PDB entry 9H2C | electron microscopy, 3.40 A resolution | chains A and C of the 4 polymer chains in the assembly

== Chain A ==
Name: Occlusion-derived virus envelope protein E27
From: Autographa californica nucleopolyhedrovirus
Reference sequence: P41702 (E27_NPVAC); residue numbers follow UniProt; this construct covers 1-290
Amino-acid sequence (290 residues; row label = number of the first residue in the row):
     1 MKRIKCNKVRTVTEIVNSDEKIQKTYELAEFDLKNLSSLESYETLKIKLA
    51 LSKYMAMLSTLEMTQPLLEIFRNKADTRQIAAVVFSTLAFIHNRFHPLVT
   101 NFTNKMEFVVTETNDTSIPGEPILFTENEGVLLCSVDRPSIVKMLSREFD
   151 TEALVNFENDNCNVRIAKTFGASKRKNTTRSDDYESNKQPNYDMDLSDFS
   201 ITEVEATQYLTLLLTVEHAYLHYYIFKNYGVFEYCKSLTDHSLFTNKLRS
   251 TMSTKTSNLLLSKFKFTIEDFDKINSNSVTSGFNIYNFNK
Unresolved in the structure: 1-6, 157-160, 172-197
Reported in the primary citation:
  - conformationally variable residues (helix shift, order/disorder transition): Ser38, Leu39, Asp270 to Lys290

== Chain C ==
Name: Protein C42
From: Autographa californica nucleopolyhedrovirus
Reference sequence: P25695 (C42_NPVAC); residues 1-361 here = UniProt positions 1-361
Amino-acid sequence (361 residues; numbered 1 to 361; the number before each row is that of its first residue):
     1 MSAIALYLEINKLRLKIDEPMQLAIWPQLFPLLCDEHQSVQLNTDVLINF
    51 MMHVARKSQNTILNNNAAIASQYAAGNADVVAAPASAQPTPRPVINLFAR
   101 ANAAAPAQPSEELINMRRYRNAARKLIHHYSLNSTSSTEYKISDVVMTMI
   151 FLLRSEKYHSLFKLLETTFDDYTCRPQMTQVQTDTLLDAVRSLLEMPSTT
   201 IDLTTVDIMRSSFARCFNSPIMRYAKIVLLQNVALQRDKRTTLEELLIER
   251 GEKIQMLQPQQYINSGTEIPFCDDAEFLNRLLKHIDPYPLSRMYYNAANT
   301 MFYTTMENYAVSNCKFNIEDYNNIFKVMENIRKHSNKNSNDQDELNIYLG
   351 VQSSNAKRKKY
Unresolved in the structure: 1-112, 197-199, 235-237, 265-268, 335-361
Curated features (UniProtKB/Swiss-Prot):
  - region: Leu32 to Glu36 (LXCXE motif)
  - motif: Lys357 to Lys360 (Nuclear localization signal)

== Interface between chain A and chain C ==
Contacting residue pairs (144):
  Ile47(A) - Leu290(C)  hydrophobic
  Ile47(A) - Tyr294(C)  hydrophobic
  Lys48(A) - Leu282(C)
  Lys48(A) - Ile285(C)  hydrogen bond (side chain-backbone)
  Lys48(A) - Asp286(C)
  Lys48(A) - Tyr288(C)  hydrogen bond (side chain-backbone)
  Leu49(A) - Leu282(C)
  Leu51(A) - Met293(C)  hydrophobic
  Ser52(A) - Leu281(C)
  Met55(A) - Ile285(C)  hydrophobic
  Ala56(A) - Phe277(C)  hydrophobic
  Ala56(A) - Leu281(C)  hydrophobic
  Ser59(A) - Phe277(C)
  Leu61(A) - Pro270(C)  hydrophobic
  Thr77(A) - Gln260(C)
  Thr77(A) - Gln261(C)
  Arg78(A) - Gln261(C)
  Arg78(A) - Tyr262(C)  hydrogen bond (side chain-backbone)
  Arg78(A) - Ile263(C)
  Phe85(A) - Ile269(C)  hydrophobic
  Ala89(A) - Ile269(C)  hydrophobic
  Ala89(A) - Phe271(C)
  Phe90(A) - Phe271(C)
  Asn93(A) - Phe271(C)
  Thr100(A) - Ile269(C)
  Thr100(A) - Phe271(C)
  Asn101(A) - Ile269(C)  hydrogen bond (side chain-backbone)
  Phe102(A) - Ile269(C)
  Asn104(A) - Ile263(C)
  Asn104(A) - Asn264(C)
  Lys105(A) - Ile263(C)
  Lys105(A) - Asn264(C)
  Met106(A) - Ile263(C)  hydrogen bond (backbone-backbone)
  Glu107(A) - Gln261(C)
  Glu107(A) - Tyr262(C)
  Glu107(A) - Ile263(C)
  Phe108(A) - Pro259(C)
  Phe108(A) - Gln260(C)  hydrogen bond (backbone-backbone)
  Phe108(A) - Gln261(C)  hydrogen bond (backbone-backbone)
  Val109(A) - Leu257(C)  hydrophobic
  Val109(A) - Gln258(C)
  Val109(A) - Gln260(C)
  Val110(A) - Gln260(C)  hydrogen bond (backbone-side chain)
  Asn114(A) - Arg250(C)  hydrogen bond (backbone-side chain)
  Asn114(A) - Val311(C)
  Asn114(A) - Ser312(C)  hydrogen bond
  Asp115(A) - Arg250(C)  hydrogen bond (backbone-side chain)
  Asp115(A) - Lys253(C)  salt bridge
  Thr116(A) - Arg250(C)
  Thr116(A) - Lys253(C)
  Thr116(A) - Ile254(C)
  Ser117(A) - Arg250(C)  hydrogen bond (backbone-side chain)
  Ile118(A) - Leu247(C)  hydrophobic
  Ile118(A) - Arg250(C)
  Pro119(A) - Leu246(C)  hydrophobic
  Pro119(A) - Asn308(C)
  Pro119(A) - Tyr309(C)  hydrogen bond (backbone-side chain)
  Gly120(A) - Thr305(C)
  Thr126(A) - Gln255(C)  hydrogen bond
  Glu127(A) - Gln255(C)
  Ser135(A) - Ile254(C)
  Ser140(A) - Asn308(C)  hydrogen bond
  Lys143(A) - Glu307(C)
  Met144(A) - Thr300(C)
  Met144(A) - Met301(C)  hydrophobic
  Met144(A) - Thr304(C)
  Arg147(A) - Leu132(C)  hydrogen bond (side chain-backbone)
  Arg147(A) - Asn133(C)
  Arg147(A) - Ser134(C)
  Arg147(A) - Thr135(C)
  Arg147(A) - Thr300(C)  hydrogen bond (side chain-backbone)
  Arg147(A) - Tyr303(C)
  Arg147(A) - Thr304(C)  hydrogen bond
  Arg147(A) - Glu307(C)  salt bridge
  Glu148(A) - His128(C)  salt bridge
  Glu148(A) - Asn133(C)  hydrogen bond (backbone-backbone)
  Glu148(A) - Ser134(C)
  Glu148(A) - Thr135(C)  hydrogen bond (backbone-backbone)
  Phe149(A) - Thr135(C)
  Phe149(A) - Asn296(C)
  Phe149(A) - Thr300(C)
  Asp150(A) - Thr135(C)  hydrogen bond (backbone-side chain)
  Asp150(A) - Ser136(C)
  Asp150(A) - Ser137(C)
  Asp150(A) - Arg292(C)
  Asp150(A) - Asn296(C)  hydrogen bond (backbone-side chain)
  Thr151(A) - Arg292(C)
  Ala153(A) - Arg292(C)  hydrogen bond (backbone-side chain)
  Val155(A) - Ser291(C)
  Asp198(A) - Arg280(C)
  Phe199(A) - His284(C)  hydrogen bond (backbone-side chain)
  Ile201(A) - Tyr288(C)  hydrogen bond (backbone-side chain)
  Thr202(A) - Tyr288(C)
  Glu203(A) - Tyr288(C)  hydrogen bond (backbone-side chain)
  Glu203(A) - Pro289(C)
  Glu203(A) - Arg292(C)  salt bridge
  Thr207(A) - Met293(C)
  Leu210(A) - Met293(C)
  Leu210(A) - Tyr294(C)
  Thr211(A) - Ala297(C)
  Leu214(A) - Met301(C)  hydrophobic
  Thr215(A) - Met301(C)
  His218(A) - Ile324(C)
  Leu238(A) - Leu243(C)
  Leu238(A) - Leu247(C)  hydrophobic
  Thr239(A) - Leu243(C)
  Thr239(A) - Glu244(C)
  Thr239(A) - Asp320(C)
  His241(A) - Asp320(C)  salt bridge
  His241(A) - Ile324(C)
  His241(A) - Val327(C)
  Phe244(A) - Val327(C)  hydrophobic
  Leu248(A) - Ile331(C)  hydrophobic
  Arg249(A) - Asn330(C)
  Arg249(A) - Ile331(C)
  Arg249(A) - His334(C)
  Met252(A) - Ile331(C)  hydrophobic
  Ser253(A) - His334(C)
  Leu259(A) - Met328(C)  hydrophobic
  Leu260(A) - Tyr294(C)  hydrogen bond (backbone-side chain)
  Leu261(A) - Met328(C)  hydrophobic
  Ser262(A) - Met328(C)
  Ser262(A) - Arg332(C)  hydrogen bond (backbone-side chain)
  Lys263(A) - Tyr294(C)
  Phe264(A) - Ser291(C)
  Phe264(A) - Tyr294(C)  hydrophobic
  Phe266(A) - Tyr294(C)  hydrophobic
  Phe266(A) - Ala298(C)  hydrophobic
  Phe266(A) - Phe325(C)
  Glu269(A) - Ile227(C)
  Asp270(A) - Ile227(C)
  Phe271(A) - Ile318(C)
  Phe271(A) - Glu319(C)
  Phe271(A) - Asn322(C)
  Ile274(A) - Ile227(C)  hydrophobic
  Ile274(A) - Leu229(C)  hydrophobic
  Ile274(A) - Ile318(C)  hydrophobic
  Asn275(A) - Glu319(C)  hydrogen bond
  Asn277(A) - Lys315(C)
  Asn289(A) - Lys326(C)
  Asn289(A) - Val327(C)
  Asn289(A) - Asn330(C)  hydrogen bond
  Lys290(A) - Lys326(C)
  Lys290(A) - Asn330(C)
Other interface residues (no listed pair), chain A (98 interface residues in all): Thr44, Lys53, Met57, Thr60, Ala81, Thr111, Asn128, Leu133, Glu152, Leu154, Ser200, Ala206, Glu217, Asp240, Ser242, Thr245, Asn258, Lys265, Ile268
Other interface residues (no listed pair), chain C (76 interface residues in all): Glu249, Cys272, Leu278, Phe302, Tyr321, Asn323, Glu329

== In short ==
The interface between chain A and chain C involves 98 residues on one side and 76 on the other; the contacts
include 30 hydrogen bonds and 5 salt bridges. Polar pairs include Asp115(A)-Lys253(C), Arg147(A)-Glu307(C) and
Glu148(A)-His128(C). From the paper: conformational variability at Ser38(A), Leu39(A) and Asp270(A).
Chain A is Occlusion-derived virus envelope protein E27 and chain C is Protein C42, both from Autographa
californica nucleopolyhedrovirus; the structure, AcMNPV basal cap - C7 plug only, was determined by electron
microscopy, deposited together with 9H2A, 9H2B, 9H2H, 9H2J and 9H2K.
